Entry 8Z0L (electron microscopy, 2.57 A resolution); this record covers chains A and L of the 12 polymer chains in the assembly.

# Chain A
Molecule: type I-F CRISPR-associated protein Csy3
Source organism: Selenomonas sp
Amino-acid sequence (325 residues; numbered 11 to 335; the number before each row is that of its first residue):
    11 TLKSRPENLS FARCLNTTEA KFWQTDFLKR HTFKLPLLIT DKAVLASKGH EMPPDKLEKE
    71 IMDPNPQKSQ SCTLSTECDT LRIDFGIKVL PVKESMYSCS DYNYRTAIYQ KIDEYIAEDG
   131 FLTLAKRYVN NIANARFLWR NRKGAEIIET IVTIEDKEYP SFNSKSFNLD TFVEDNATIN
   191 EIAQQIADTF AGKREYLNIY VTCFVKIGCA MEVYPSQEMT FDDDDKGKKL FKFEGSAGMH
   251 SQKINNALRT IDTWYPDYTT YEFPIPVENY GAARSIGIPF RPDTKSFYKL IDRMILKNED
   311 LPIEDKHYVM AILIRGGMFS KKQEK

# Chain L
Molecule: 69-nt RNA strand
Source organism: Selenomonas sp
Sequence (69 nucleotides; row label = number of the first residue in the row):
    20 GUUUAGAAGG AUUGCCGUCA GGAAAUUAGG UGCGCUUAGC AGUGUACCGC CGGAUAGGCG
    80 GUUUAGAAG
Not modelled in the structure: 20, 73-74, 81-88

# Interface between chain A and chain L
Pairs across the interface (38; chain A residue first):
  Asn18(A) - A24(L)  hydrogen bond to the base
  Asn18(A) - G25(L)  base contact
  Ser20(A) - G25(L)  sugar contact
  Phe21(A) - G25(L)  hydrogen bond to the sugar
  Ala22(A) - G25(L)  phosphate contact
  Ala22(A) - A26(L)  phosphate contact
  Arg23(A) - A26(L)  salt bridge to the phosphate
  Arg23(A) - A27(L)  salt bridge to the phosphate
  Val54(A) - G33(L)  sugar contact
  Val54(A) - C35(L)  phosphate contact
  Leu55(A) - G33(L)  hydrogen bond to the sugar
  Leu55(A) - C34(L)  phosphate contact
  Leu55(A) - C35(L)  hydrogen bond to the phosphate
  Ala56(A) - G33(L)  base contact
  Trp149(A) - G28(L)  base contact
  Arg150(A) - U31(L)  salt bridge to the phosphate
  Arg150(A) - U32(L)  salt bridge to the phosphate
  Ser226(A) - G29(L)  phosphate contact
  Ser226(A) - A30(L)  phosphate contact
  Gln227(A) - G29(L)  hydrogen bond to the sugar
  Gln227(A) - A30(L)  hydrogen bond to the phosphate
  Glu228(A) - G29(L)  base contact
  Met229(A) - G29(L)  base contact
  Phe231(A) - G29(L)  base contact
  His250(A) - G29(L)  salt bridge to the phosphate
  Gln252(A) - G28(L)  sugar contact
  Gln252(A) - G29(L)  phosphate contact
  Lys253(A) - G28(L)  hydrogen bond to the base
  Lys253(A) - A30(L)  salt bridge to the phosphate
  Asn256(A) - G28(L)  hydrogen bond to the phosphate
  Arg259(A) - G28(L)  salt bridge to the phosphate
  Arg284(A) - G28(L)  salt bridge to the phosphate
  Arg325(A) - A26(L)  sugar contact
  Arg325(A) - A27(L)  sugar contact
  Gly327(A) - G25(L)  sugar contact
  Gly327(A) - A26(L)  sugar contact
  Met328(A) - G25(L)  base contact
  Met328(A) - A26(L)  base contact
Other interface residues (no listed pair), chain A (32 interface residues in all): Ser57, Asn75, Gln77, Ser79, Tyr107, Ser108, Ser285, Gly326

# Summary
Chain A and chain L form an interface of 32 and 12 residues respectively, with 8 hydrogen bonds and 8 salt
bridges. Polar pairs include Asn18(A)-A24(L), Lys253(A)-G28(L) and Phe21(A)-G25(L).
Chain A is type I-F CRISPR-associated protein Csy3 and chain L is a 69-nt RNA strand, both from Selenomonas
sp; the structure, Cryo-EM structure of Cas8-HNH system at partial R-loop state, was determined by electron
microscopy, deposited together with 8Z0K, 8ZDY and 8ZNR.
